PDB entry 6WPW | electron microscopy, 3.10 A resolution | chains C and D of the 6 polymer chains in the assembly

[Chain C]
Protein: Guanine nucleotide-binding protein G(s) subunit alpha isoforms short
Source organism: Homo sapiens
UniProtKB: P63092 (GNAS2_HUMAN), isoform P63092-2; the author numbering skips numbers that UniProt does not, so the offset changes along the chain: 1-48 = UniProt 1-48; 63-394 = UniProt 49-380
Sequence (380 residues; numbered 1 to 394; 14 numbers in that range are skipped by the numbering (no residue carries them; nothing is unmodelled there); the number before each row is that of its first residue):
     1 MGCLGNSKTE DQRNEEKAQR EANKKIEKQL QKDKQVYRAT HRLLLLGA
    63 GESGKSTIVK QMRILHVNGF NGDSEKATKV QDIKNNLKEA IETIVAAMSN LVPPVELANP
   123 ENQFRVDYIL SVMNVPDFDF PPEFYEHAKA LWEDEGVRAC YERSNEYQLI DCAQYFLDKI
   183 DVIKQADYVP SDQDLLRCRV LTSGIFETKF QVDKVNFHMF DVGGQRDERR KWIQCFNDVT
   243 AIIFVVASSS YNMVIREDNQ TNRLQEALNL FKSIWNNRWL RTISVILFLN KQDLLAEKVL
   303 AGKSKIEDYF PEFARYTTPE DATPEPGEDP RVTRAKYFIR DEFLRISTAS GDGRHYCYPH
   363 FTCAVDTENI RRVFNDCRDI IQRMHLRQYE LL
Not modelled in the structure: 1-8, 63-203, 252-260

[Chain D]
Protein: Guanine nucleotide-binding protein G(I)/G(S)/G(T) subunit beta-1
Source organism: Homo sapiens
UniProtKB: P62873 (GBB1_HUMAN); residues 2-340 here = UniProt positions 2-340
Sequence (358 residues; numbered -17 to 340; the number before each row is that of its first residue; numbers below 1 keep their minus sign (Met-17 is residue -17)):
   -17 MHHHHHHLEV LFQGPGSSGS ELDQLRQEAE QLKNQIRDAR KACADATLSQ ITNNIDPVGR
    43 IQMRTRRTLR GHLAKIYAMH WGTDSRLLVS ASQDGKLIIW DSYTTNKVHA IPLRSSWVMT
   103 CAYAPSGNYV ACGGLDNICS IYNLKTREGN VRVSRELAGH TGYLSCCRFL DDNQIVTSSG
   163 DTTCALWDIE TGQQTTTFTG HTGDVMSLSL APDTRLFVSG ACDASAKLWD VREGMCRQTF
   223 TGHESDINAI CFFPNGNAFA TGSDDATCRL FDLRADQELM TYSHDNIICG ITSVSFSKSG
   283 RLLLAGYDDF NCNVWDALKA DRAGVLAGHD NRVSCLGVTD DGMAVATGSW DSFLKIWN
Not modelled in the structure: -17 to 0
Differences from the reference sequence: expression tag (-17 to 1)
Curated features (UniProtKB/Swiss-Prot):
  - modified residue: Ser2 (N-acetylserine), His266 (Phosphohistidine)
  - natural variant: Leu30 (L30F: In MRD42; uncertain significance), Arg52 (R52G: In MRD42), Gly64 (G64V: In MRD42), Asp76 (D76E: In MRD42; D76G: In MRD42), Gly77 (G77S: In MRD42), Lys78 (K78R: In MRD42), Ile80 (I80N: In MRD42; I80T: In MRD42), His91 (H91R: In MRD42; uncertain significance), Ala92 (A92T: In MRD42), Pro94 (P94S: In MRD42), Leu95 (L95P: In MRD42), Arg96 (R96L: In MRD42), 5 further natural variant entries in UniProt

[How chain C and chain D interact]
Residue-residue contacts (61):
  Glu16(C) - Thr86(D)
  Gln19(C) - Asp83(D)
  Gln19(C) - Asn88(D)  hydrogen bond
  Asn23(C) - Asn88(D)
  Asn23(C) - Lys89(D)
  Ile26(C) - Lys89(D)
  Ile26(C) - Ala92(D)  hydrophobic
  Glu27(C) - Lys89(D)  salt bridge
  Leu30(C) - Gly53(D)
  Leu30(C) - Lys78(D)
  Leu30(C) - Lys89(D)
  Asp33(C) - Leu55(D)
  Asp33(C) - Lys78(D)  salt bridge
  Lys34(C) - Leu55(D)
  Tyr37(C) - Leu55(D)  hydrophobic
  Tyr37(C) - Ala56(D)
  Ser205(C) - Asp118(D)
  Ser205(C) - Asn119(D)  hydrogen bond (backbone-side chain)
  Gly206(C) - Leu117(D)
  Gly206(C) - Asn119(D)
  Ile207(C) - Trp99(D)
  Ile207(C) - Leu117(D)
  Glu209(C) - Ser97(D)
  Glu209(C) - Ser98(D)
  Phe222(C) - Trp99(D)
  Gly226(C) - Asn119(D)
  Gln227(C) - Leu117(D)
  Gln227(C) - Asn119(D)
  Gln227(C) - Gly144(D)
  Gln227(C) - Tyr145(D)
  Arg228(C) - Gly162(D)  hydrogen bond (side chain-backbone)
  Arg228(C) - Asp163(D)
  Arg228(C) - Thr164(D)
  Arg228(C) - Asp186(D)  salt bridge
  Glu230(C) - Asp186(D)
  Arg232(C) - Cys204(D)  hydrogen bond (side chain-backbone)
  Arg232(C) - Asp228(D)  salt bridge
  Lys233(C) - Tyr145(D)
  Lys233(C) - Met188(D)
  Lys233(C) - Cys204(D)
  Lys233(C) - Asn230(D)  hydrogen bond
  Lys233(C) - Asp246(D)  salt bridge
  Trp234(C) - Leu117(D)  hydrophobic
  Trp234(C) - Tyr145(D)
  Gln236(C) - Lys57(D)
  Gln236(C) - Tyr59(D)  hydrogen bond (backbone-side chain)
  Gln236(C) - Arg314(D)
  Gln236(C) - Trp332(D)
  Cys237(C) - Lys57(D)  hydrogen bond (backbone-side chain)
  Cys237(C) - Tyr59(D)  hydrogen bond (backbone-side chain)
  Cys237(C) - Gln75(D)
  Cys237(C) - Trp99(D)
  Cys237(C) - Met101(D)  hydrophobic
  Cys237(C) - Leu117(D)  hydrophobic
  Phe238(C) - Trp99(D)
  Phe238(C) - Leu117(D)  hydrophobic
  Asn239(C) - Lys57(D)  hydrogen bond
  Asn239(C) - Trp332(D)
  Trp281(C) - Asp290(D)
  Trp281(C) - Arg314(D)
  Trp281(C) - Trp332(D)  hydrophobic
Interface residues without a listed pair, chain C (30 interface residues in all): Arg20, Ala22, Asp240, Val241
Interface residues without a listed pair, chain D (41 interface residues in all): Arg68, Asp76, Ile80, His91, Arg96, Thr143, Thr184, Gly185

[Summary]
The interface between chain C and chain D involves 30 residues on one side and 41 on the other; the contacts
include 9 hydrogen bonds and 5 salt bridges. Among the polar pairs are Glu27(C)-Lys89(D), Asp33(C)-Lys78(D)
and Arg228(C)-Asp186(D).
Chain C is Guanine nucleotide-binding protein G(s) subunit alpha isoforms short and chain D is Guanine
nucleotide-binding protein G(I)/G(S)/G(T) subunit beta-1, both from Homo sapiens; the structure, GCGR-Gs
signaling complex bound to a designed glucagon derivative, was determined by electron microscopy.
